1NQC - chain A; structure by X-ray diffraction, 1.80 A resolution.

== Chain A ==
Name: Cathepsin S
Source organism: Homo sapiens
Notes: EC 3.4.22.27
UniProtKB: P25774 (CATS_HUMAN); residues 1-217 here correspond to UniProt positions 115-331 (UniProt number = residue number + 114)
Amino-acid sequence (217 residues; row label = number of the first residue in the row):
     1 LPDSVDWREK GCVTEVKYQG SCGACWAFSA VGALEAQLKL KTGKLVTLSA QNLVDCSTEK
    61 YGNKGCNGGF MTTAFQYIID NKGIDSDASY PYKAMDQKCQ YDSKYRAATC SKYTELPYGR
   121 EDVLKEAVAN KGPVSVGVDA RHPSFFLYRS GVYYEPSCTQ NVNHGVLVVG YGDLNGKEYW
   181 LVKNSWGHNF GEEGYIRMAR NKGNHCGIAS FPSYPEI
Cystine bridges: Cys22-Cys66, Cys56-Cys99, Cys158-Cys206
Covalent attachments: compound C4P linked to Cys25
Ligand contacts: C4P (N-[(1R)-2-(benzylsulfanyl)-1-formylethyl]-N-(morpholin-4-ylcarbonyl)-L-phenylalaninamide): Gln19, Ser21, Cys22, Gly23, Ala24, Trp26, Gly62, Lys64, Cys66, Asn67, Gly68, Gly69, Phe70, Met71, Gly137, Val162, Asn163, His164, Gly165
UniProt features mapped onto this chain:
  - active site: Cys25, His164, Asn184

== Summary ==
Compound C4P is covalently linked to Cys25. UniProt lists 3 active-site residues.
Chain A is Cathepsin S (Homo sapiens); the structure, Crystal structures of Cathepsin S inhibitor complexes,
was determined by X-ray diffraction, deposited together with 1NPZ.
